PDB entry 7XNN | electron microscopy, 2.50 A resolution | chains C and D of the 8 polymer chains in the assembly

== Chain C ==
Name: Potassium voltage-gated channel subfamily KQT member 1
From: Homo sapiens
Reference sequence: P51787 (KCNQ1_HUMAN); numbering as in UniProt (aligned over 1-676)
Chain sequence (692 residues; each row starts with the number of its first residue):
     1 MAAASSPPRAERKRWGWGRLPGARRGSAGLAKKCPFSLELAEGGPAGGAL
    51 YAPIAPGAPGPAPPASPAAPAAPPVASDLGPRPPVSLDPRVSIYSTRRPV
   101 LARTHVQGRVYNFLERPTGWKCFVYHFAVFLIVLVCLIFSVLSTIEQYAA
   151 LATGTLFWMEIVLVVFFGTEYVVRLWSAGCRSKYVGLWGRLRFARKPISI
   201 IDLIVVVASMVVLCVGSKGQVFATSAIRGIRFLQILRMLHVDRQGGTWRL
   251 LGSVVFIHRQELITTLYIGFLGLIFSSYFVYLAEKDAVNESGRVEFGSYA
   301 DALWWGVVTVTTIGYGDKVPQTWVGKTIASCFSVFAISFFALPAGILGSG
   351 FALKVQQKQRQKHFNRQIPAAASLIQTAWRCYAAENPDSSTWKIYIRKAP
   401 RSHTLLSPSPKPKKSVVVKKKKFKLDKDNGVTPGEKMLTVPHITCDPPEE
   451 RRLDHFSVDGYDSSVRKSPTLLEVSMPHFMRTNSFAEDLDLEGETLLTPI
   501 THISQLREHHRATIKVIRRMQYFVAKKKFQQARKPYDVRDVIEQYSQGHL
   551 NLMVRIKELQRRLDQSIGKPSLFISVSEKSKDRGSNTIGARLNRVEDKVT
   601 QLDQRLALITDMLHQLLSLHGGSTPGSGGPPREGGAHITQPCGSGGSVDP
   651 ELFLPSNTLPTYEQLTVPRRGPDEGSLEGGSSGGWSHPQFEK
Not modelled in the structure: 1-103, 219-222, 388-505, 556-692
Sequence notes: expression tag (677-692)
Swiss-Prot annotation at these positions:
  - region: Met238 to Gly246 (Interaction with KCNE3), Ala370 to Tyr382 (Interaction with CALM), Lys515 to Phe529 (Interaction with CALM), Pro535 to Leu572 (Interaction with KCNE1 C-terminus), Ile588 to Leu616 (Interaction with AKAP9), Gly589 to His620 (C-terminal assembly domain (tetramerization))
  - binding site (a 1,2-diacyl-sn-glycero-3-phospho-(1D-myo-inositol-4,5-bisphosphate)): Gln244
  - modified residue (Phosphoserine): Ser27, Ser407, Ser409
  - glycosylation: Asn289 (N-linked (GlcNAc...) asparagine)
  - natural variant: Ala2 (A2V: In LQT1; uncertain significance), Pro7 (P7S: In LQT1; uncertain significance), Ala46 (A46T: In LQT1; uncertain significance), Pro64 to Pro70 (deletion: In LQT1; uncertain significance), Ser66 (S66F: In LQT1; uncertain significance), Ala71 to Pro73 (deletion: In LQT1), Pro73 (P73T: In LQT1; uncertain significance), Tyr111 (Y111C: In LQT1; uncertain significance), Glu115 (E115G: In LQT1), Pro117 (P117L: In LQT1; uncertain significance), Cys122 (C122Y: In LQT1), Phe127 (F127L: In LQT1; uncertain significance), 163 further natural variant entries in UniProt
  - mutagenesis: Ser27 (S27A: No phosphorylation by PKA. Decreases delayed rectifier potassium channel activity), Arg231 (R231A: Strongly inhibits SLC5A3 transporter activity), Val324 (V324L: Has a voltage-gated potassium channel activity. Inhibition of voltage-gated potassium channel activity by KCNE4), Lys326 (K326R: Has a voltage-gated potassium channel activity. Disrupts KCNE4-mediated voltage-gated potassium channel activity inhibition), Thr327 (T327V: Has a voltage-gated potassium channel activity. Disrupts KCNE4-mediated voltage-gated potassium channel activity inhibition), Ile328 (I328L: Has a voltage-gated potassium channel activity. Inhibition of voltage-gated potassium channel activity by KCNE4), Ser338 (S338C: Inhibits voltage-gated potassium channel activity), Phe340 (F340C: Inhibits voltage-gated potassium channel activity), Ile375 (I375D: Reduced protein expression, probably due to misfolding and proteasomal degradation. No detectable electrophysiological activity. Reduced electrophysiological activity in the presence of KCNE1), Val516 (V516D: Reduced protein expression, probably due to misfolding and proteasomal degradation. Significantly reduced electrophysiological activity ...), Lys526 (K526N: Decreased interaction with PIP2 and calmodulin/CALM in the presence of calcium. Insensitive to gating modulation by calcified CALM. Impaired IKS current ...), Lys527 (K527N: Decreased interaction with PIP2 and calmodulin/CALM in the presence of calcium. Decreased interaction with PIP2 and CALM in the presence of calcium; when associated with N-526 ...), 5 further mutagenesis entries in UniProt
Bound ions: K+ site 1: Thr312, Ile313 (shared with 2 residues of chain B; 2 residues of chain E; 2 residues of chain G); K+ site 2: Thr312 (shared with 1 residue of chain B; 1 residue of chain E; 1 residue of chain G); K+ site 3: Ile313, Gly314 (shared with 2 residues of chain B; 2 residues of chain E; 2 residues of chain G); K+ site 4: Gly314, Tyr315 (shared with 2 residues of chain B; 2 residues of chain E; 2 residues of chain G)
Residues lining bound ligands:
  - I0S ((2R)-N-[4-(4-methoxyphenyl)-1,3-thiazol-2-yl]-1-(4-methylbenzene-1-sulfonyl)piperidine-2-carboxamide), molecule 1: Trp248, Leu251, Val255, Leu262, Thr265, Leu266, Phe339, Phe340, Pro343
  - I0S, molecule 2: Ile268, Leu271, Gly272, Phe275, Phe332, Val334, Phe335, Ala336, Phe339
  - PIO ([(2R)-2-octanoyloxy-3-[oxidanyl-[(1R,2R,3S,4R,5R,6S)-2,3,6-tris(oxidanyl)-4,5-diphosphonooxy-cyclohexyl]oxy-phosphoryl]oxy-propyl] octanoate): Tyr111, Arg116, Arg181, Lys183, Tyr184, Lys196, Pro197, Gln244, Trp248, Arg249
Reported in the primary citation:
  - binding site for PIO: Arg116, Arg181, Lys183, Lys196, Arg249
  - specificity-determining residues: Leu266, Phe335 (by similarity / conservation)

== Chain D ==
Name: Calmodulin-3
From: Homo sapiens
Reference sequence: P0DP25 (CALM3_HUMAN); residue numbers follow UniProt; this construct covers 1-149
Chain sequence (177 residues; each row starts with the number of its first residue):
     1 MADQLTEEQIAEFKEAFSLFDKDGDGTITTKELGTVMRSLGQNPTEAELQ
    51 DMINEVDADGNGTIDFPEFLTMMARKMKDTDSEEEIREAFRVFDKDGNGY
   101 ISAAELRHVMTNLGEKLTDEEVDEMIREADIDGDGQVNYEEFVQMMTAKL
   151 EGGSSGGLVPRGSGGSSGGHHHHHHHH
Not modelled in the structure: 1-5, 150-177
Sequence notes: expression tag (150-177)
Swiss-Prot annotation at these positions:
  - binding site (Ca(2+)): Asp21, Asp23, Asp25, Thr27, Glu32, Asp57, Asp59, Asn61, Thr63, Glu68, Asp94, Asp96, Asn98, Tyr100, Glu105, Asp130, Asp132, Asp134, Gln136, Glu141
  - modified residue: Ala2 (N-acetylalanine), Lys22 (N6-acetyllysine), Thr45 (Phosphothreonine), Ser82 (Phosphoserine), Lys95 (N6-acetyllysine), Tyr100 (Phosphotyrosine), Ser102 (Phosphoserine), Thr111 (Phosphothreonine), Lys116 (N6,N6,N6-trimethyllysine), Tyr139 (Phosphotyrosine)
  - cross-link: Lys22 (Glycyl lysine isopeptide (Lys-Gly) (interchain with G-Cter in SUMO2))
  - natural variant: Ala103 (A103V: In CPVT6), Asp130 (D130G: In LQT16), Glu141 (E141K: In LQT16)

== How chain C and chain D interact ==
Pairs across the interface (36; chain C residue first):
  Ile368(C) - Val92(D)  hydrophobic
  Ile368(C) - Phe93(D)  hydrophobic
  Ala371(C) - Ala89(D)
  Ala371(C) - Val92(D)  hydrophobic
  Ala372(C) - Leu113(D)  hydrophobic
  Ile375(C) - Phe90(D)  hydrophobic
  Gln376(C) - Met110(D)  hydrogen bond (side chain-backbone)
  Gln376(C) - Glu115(D)
  Gln376(C) - Lys116(D)
  Gln376(C) - Leu117(D)
  Thr377(C) - Glu115(D)  hydrogen bond
  Trp379(C) - Leu117(D)  hydrophobic
  Trp379(C) - Glu121(D)
  Trp379(C) - Met125(D)  hydrophobic
  Trp379(C) - Phe142(D)
  Arg380(C) - Glu115(D)
  Arg380(C) - Lys116(D)  hydrogen bond (side chain-backbone)
  Arg380(C) - Leu117(D)
  Tyr382(C) - Met145(D)  hydrogen bond (side chain-backbone)
  Tyr382(C) - Met146(D)  hydrophobic
  Tyr382(C) - Ala148(D)
  Tyr382(C) - Lys149(D)
  His509(C) - Leu19(D)
  His510(C) - Ser39(D)
  Thr513(C) - Leu40(D)
  Met520(C) - Met52(D)
  Met520(C) - Val56(D)  hydrophobic
  Gln521(C) - Glu115(D)
  Tyr522(C) - Ser82(D)  hydrogen bond
  Phe523(C) - Met72(D)
  Lys526(C) - Asp81(D)  hydrogen bond (side chain-backbone)
  Lys526(C) - Ser82(D)
  Lys527(C) - Glu55(D)
  Phe529(C) - Glu85(D)
  Gln547(C) - Arg91(D)
  Asn551(C) - Arg91(D)
Other interface residues (no listed pair), chain C (27 interface residues in all): Leu374, Ala378, Ile514, Val524, Gln530, Arg533
Other interface residues (no listed pair), chain D (32 interface residues in all): Asp51, Ile53, Arg75, Ile86, Glu88

== In short ==
27 residues of chain C and 32 residues of chain D are in contact, with 6 hydrogen bonds. Polar pairs include
Gln376(C)-Met110(D), Thr377(C)-Glu115(D) and Arg380(C)-Lys116(D). Ligands of chain C: compound I0S and
compound PIO. From the paper: a binding site for PIO at Arg116(C), Arg181(C) and Lys183(C) among others;
specificity determinants Leu266(C) and Phe335(C).
Chain C is Potassium voltage-gated channel subfamily KQT member 1 and chain D is Calmodulin-3, both from Homo
sapiens; the structure, human KCNQ1-CaM-ML277-PIP2 complex in state B, was determined by electron microscopy
together with 7XNI, 7XNK and 7XNL from the same study.
